9P6P - chains A and B of the 3 polymer chains in the assembly; structure by X-ray diffraction, 1.95 A resolution.

[Chain A]
Name: 2'-O-methyltransferase
From: Severe acute respiratory syndrome coronavirus 2
Notes: EC 2.1.1.-
Reference sequence: P0DTD1 (R1AB_SARS2); residues 1-298 here correspond to UniProt positions 6799-7096 (UniProt number = residue number + 6798)
Sequence (301 residues; numbered -2 to 298; the number before each row is that of its first residue; numbers below 1 keep their minus sign (Ser-2 is residue -2)):
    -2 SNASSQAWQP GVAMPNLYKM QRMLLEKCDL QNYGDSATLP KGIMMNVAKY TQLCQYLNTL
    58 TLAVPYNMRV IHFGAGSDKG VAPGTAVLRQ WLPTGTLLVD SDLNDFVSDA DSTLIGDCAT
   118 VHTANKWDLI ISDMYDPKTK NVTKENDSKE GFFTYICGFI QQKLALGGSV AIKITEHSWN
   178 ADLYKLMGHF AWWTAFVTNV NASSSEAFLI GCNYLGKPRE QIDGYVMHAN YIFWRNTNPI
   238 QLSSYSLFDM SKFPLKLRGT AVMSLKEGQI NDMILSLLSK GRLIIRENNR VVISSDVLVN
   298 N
Disordered / not traced: -2 to -1
Sequence notes: expression tag (-2 to 0)
Ligand contacts: S-adenosylhomocysteine (SAH): Asn43, Tyr47, His69, Gly71, Ala72, Gly73, Ser74, Pro80, Gly81, Asp99, Leu100, Asn101, Gly113, Asp114, Cys115, Asp130, Met131, Tyr132, Asp133, Phe149
UniProt features mapped onto this chain:
  - active site: Lys46, Asp130, Lys170, Glu203

[Chain B]
Name: Non-structural protein 10
From: Severe acute respiratory syndrome coronavirus 2
Reference sequence: P0DTD1 (R1AB_SARS2); residues 1-139 here correspond to UniProt positions 4254-4392 (UniProt number = residue number + 4253)
Sequence (142 residues; row label = number of the first residue in the row; numbers below 1 keep their minus sign (Ser-2 is residue -2)):
    -2 SNAAGNATEV PANSTVLSFC AFAVDAAKAY KDYLASGGQP ITNCVKMLCT HTGTGQAITV
    58 TPEANMDQES FGGASCCLYC RCHIDHPNPK GFCDLKGKYV QIPTTCANDP VGFTLKNTVC
   118 TVCGMWKGYG CSCDQLREPM LQ
Disordered / not traced: -2 to 11, 133-136
Sequence notes: expression tag (-2 to 0)
Metal / ion sites: Zn2+ site 1: Cys74, Cys77, His83, Cys90; Zn2+ site 2: Cys117, Cys120, Cys128, Cys130
UniProt features mapped onto this chain:
  - binding site (Zn(2+)): Cys74, Cys77, His83, Cys90, Cys117, Cys120, Cys128, Cys130
  - site: Gln139 (Cleavage)

[Interface between chain A and chain B]
Contacting residue pairs - 44 pairs, chain A then chain B:
  Lys38(A) with Lys43(B), hydrogen bond (backbone-side chain)
  Gly39(A) with Lys43(B)
  Ile40(A) with Lys43(B); Met44(B); Leu45(B), hydrophobic
  Met41(A) with Asn40(B); Cys41(B)
  Val44(A) with Val42(B), hydrophobic; Lys43(B)
  Thr48(A) with Leu45(B)
  Lys76(A) with Asn40(B)
  Val78(A) with Asn40(B); Val42(B), hydrophobic; Ser72(B); Arg78(B)
  Pro80(A) with Val42(B), hydrophobic
  Ala83(A) with Met44(B); Tyr96(B), hydrogen bond (backbone-side chain)
  Val84(A) with Met44(B)
  Arg86(A) with Gly94(B), hydrogen bond (side chain-backbone); Tyr96(B)
  Gln87(A) with Met44(B); Leu45(B), hydrogen bond (side chain-backbone); Pro59(B); Tyr96(B), hydrogen bond (backbone-side chain)
  Thr91(A) with Val57(B)
  Asp102(A) with His80(B), salt bridge
  Val104(A) with Cys77(B); Arg78(B); His80(B)
  Ser105(A) with Ala71(B); Lys93(B), hydrogen bond (backbone-side chain)
  Asp106(A) with Gly69(B); Gly70(B); Ala71(B), hydrogen bond (side chain-backbone); Lys93(B); Gly94(B), hydrogen bond (side chain-backbone); Lys95(B)
  Ala107(A) with Lys93(B), hydrogen bond (backbone-side chain)
  Leu244(A) with Leu45(B), hydrophobic
  Met247(A) with Leu45(B); Cys46(B); Thr47(B)
  Ser248(A) with Thr47(B)
Also at the interface, not in a pair above, chain A (24 interface residues in all): Pro37, Phe103
Also at the interface, not in a pair above, chain B (23 interface residues in all): Thr58, Leu92

[In short]
24 residues of chain A and 23 residues of chain B are in contact; the contacts include 9 hydrogen bonds and 1
salt bridge. Polar contacts include Asp102(A)-His80(B), Lys38(A)-Lys43(B) and Ala83(A)-Tyr96(B). Bound to
chain A: S-adenosylhomocysteine.
Here chain A is 2'-O-methyltransferase and chain B is Non-structural protein 10, both from Severe acute
respiratory syndrome coronavirus 2. Entry 9P6P (Crystal Structure of the SARS-CoV-2 2'-O-Methyltransferase
with (m7GpppA)pUpU (Cap-0) and S-Adenosyl-L-homocysteine (SAH)) was determined by X-ray diffraction.
